PDB entry 9D3T | electron microscopy, 2.80 A resolution | chains F and J of the 10 polymer chains in the assembly

Chain F:
Protein: Histone H4
From: Homo sapiens
Reference sequence: P62805 (H4_HUMAN); residues 24-101 here correspond to UniProt positions 25-102 (UniProt number = residue number + 1)
Chain sequence (78 residues; row label = number of the first residue in the row):
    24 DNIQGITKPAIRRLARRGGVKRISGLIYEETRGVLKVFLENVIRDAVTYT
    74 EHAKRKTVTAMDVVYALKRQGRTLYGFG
UniProt features mapped onto this chain:
  - modified residue: Lys31 (N6-(2-hydroxyisobutyryl)lysine), Lys44 (N6-(2-hydroxyisobutyryl)lysine), Ser47 (Phosphoserine), Tyr51 (Phosphotyrosine), Lys59 (N6-(2-hydroxyisobutyryl)lysine), Lys77 (N6-(2-hydroxyisobutyryl)lysine), Lys79 (N6-(2-hydroxyisobutyryl)lysine), Thr80 (Phosphothreonine), Tyr88 (Phosphotyrosine), Lys91 (N6-(2-hydroxyisobutyryl)lysine)
  - cross-link (Glycyl lysine isopeptide (Lys-Gly)): Lys31 (interchain with G-Cter in SUMO2), Lys59 (interchain with G-Cter in SUMO2), Lys79 (interchain with G-Cter in SUMO2), Lys91 (interchain with G-Cter in SUMO2)

Chain J:
Molecule: 5S rDNA (coding strand)
From: Xenopus borealis
Sequence (100 nucleotides; numbered -46 to 53; the number before each row is that of its first residue; numbers below 1 keep their minus sign (DT-46 is residue -46)):
   -46 TCAGGGTGGTATGGCCGTAGGCGAGCACAAGGCTGACTTTTCCTCCCCTT
     4 GTGCTGCCTTCTGGGGGGGGCCCAGCTCCTCCCCATGCCAGGGTCTTTTC

Chain F / chain J interface:
Pairs across the interface - 6 pairs, chain F then chain J:
  Thr30(F) - DT-13(J)  phosphate contact
  Thr30(F) - DG-12(J)  phosphate contact
  Pro32(F) - DT-13(J)  phosphate contact
  Pro32(F) - DG-12(J)  phosphate contact
  Arg36(F) - DT-13(J)  salt bridge to the phosphate
  Arg45(F) - DC-4(J)  sugar contact
Also at the interface, not in a pair above, chain F (5 interface residues in all): Lys31
Also at the interface, not in a pair above, chain J (4 interface residues in all): DC-14

Overview:
5 residues of chain F and 4 residues of chain J are in contact, with 1 salt bridge. The salt-bridged pair is
Arg36(F)-DT-13(J).
Here chain F is Histone H4 (Homo sapiens) and chain J is 5S rDNA (coding strand) (Xenopus borealis). Entry
9D3T (147-bp 5S rDNA nucleosome cross-linked with glutaraldehyde) was determined by electron microscopy
together with 9D3K, 9D3L, 9D3N, 9D3O, 9D3Q, 9D3R and 9D3S from the same study.
